Entry 2C02 (X-ray diffraction, 2.00 A resolution); this record covers chain A.

Chain A:
Protein: Nonsecretory ribonuclease
Source organism: Homo sapiens
Notes: EC 3.1.27.5
UniProtKB: P10153 (RNAS2_HUMAN); residues 1-134 here correspond to UniProt positions 28-161 (UniProt number = residue number + 27)
Chain sequence (135 residues; numbered 0 to 134; the number before each row is that of its first residue; numbering starts at 0):
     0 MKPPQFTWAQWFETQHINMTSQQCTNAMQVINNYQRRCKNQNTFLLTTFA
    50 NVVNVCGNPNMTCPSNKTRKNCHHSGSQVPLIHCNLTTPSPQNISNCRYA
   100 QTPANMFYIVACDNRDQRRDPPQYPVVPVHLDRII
Disulfide bonds: Cys23-Cys83, Cys37-Cys96, Cys55-Cys111, Cys62-Cys71
Small-molecule neighbours: ADP (adenosine-5'-diphosphate): Trp7, Trp10, Gln14, His15, Lys38, Asn41, Cys62, Arg68, Asn70, Ala110, Asp112, Val128, His129, Leu130

In short:
Ligands of chain A: ADP.
Chain A is Nonsecretory ribonuclease (Homo sapiens); the structure, Crystal Structures of Eosinophil-derived
Neurotoxin in Complex with the Inhibitors 5'-ATP, Ap3A, Ap4A and Ap5A, was determined by X-ray diffraction,
deposited together with 2BZZ, 2C01 and 2C05.
